PDB entry 4RS3 | X-ray diffraction, 1.40 A resolution | chain A

== Chain A ==
Protein: ABC transporter, carbohydrate uptake transporter-2 (CUT2) family, periplasmic sugar-binding protein
Organism: Mycobacterium smegmatis str. MC2 155
Notes: EC 3.6.3.17
UniProt: A0QYB3 (A0QYB3_MYCS2); residue numbers follow UniProt; this construct covers 25-349
Amino-acid sequence (327 residues; row label = number of the first residue in the row):
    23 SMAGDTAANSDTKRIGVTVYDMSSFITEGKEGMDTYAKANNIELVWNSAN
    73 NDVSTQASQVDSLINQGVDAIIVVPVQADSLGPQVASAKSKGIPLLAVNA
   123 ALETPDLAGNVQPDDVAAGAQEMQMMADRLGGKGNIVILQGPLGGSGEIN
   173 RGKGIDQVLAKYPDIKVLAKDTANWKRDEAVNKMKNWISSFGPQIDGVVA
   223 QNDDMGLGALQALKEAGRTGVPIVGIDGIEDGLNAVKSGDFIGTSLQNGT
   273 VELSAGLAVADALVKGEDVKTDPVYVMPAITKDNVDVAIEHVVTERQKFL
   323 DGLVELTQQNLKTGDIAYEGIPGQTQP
Unresolved in the structure: 23-33, 349
Differences from the reference sequence: expression tag (23-24)
Modified / non-standard residues: Mse-24 (selenomethionine); Mse-44, Mse-55, Mse-145, Mse-147, Mse-148, Mse-206, Mse-227, Mse-299 (selenomethionine; parent Met)
Metal / ion sites: Zn2+ site 1: Glu-50, Glu-252; Zn2+ site 2: Glu-53 (together with imidazole); Zn2+ site 3 near Asp-56 (its only coordinating residue here); Zn2+ site 4 near Asp-136 (its only coordinating residue here); Zn2+ site 5: Asp-150 (together with imidazole); Zn2+ site 6: Asp-178 (together with acetate ion); Zn2+ site 7 near Asp-200 (its only coordinating residue here); Zn2+ site 8: Asp-218 (together with acetate ion); Zn2+ site 9: Glu-237 (together with acetate ion, imidazole); Zn2+ site 10 near Asp-337 (its only coordinating residue here)
Residues lining bound ligands: Xylitol (XYL): Tyr-42, Phe-47, Asn-121, Ala-122, Gly-169, Arg-173, Trp-197, Asn-224, Asp-249, Gln-269
Swiss-Prot annotation at these positions:
  - binding site (xylitol): Tyr-42, Asn-121, Arg-173, Asn-224, Asp-249, Gln-269

== Overview ==
Bound to chain A: Xylitol. The Zn2+ site 1 is built by Glu-50 and Glu-252. UniProt lists 6 xylitol-binding
residues.
Chain A is ABC transporter, carbohydrate uptake transporter-2 (CUT2) family, periplasmic sugar-binding protein
(Mycobacterium smegmatis str. MC2 155); the structure, Crystal structure of carbohydrate transporter A0QYB3
from Mycobacterium smegmatis str. MC2 155, target EFI-510969, in complex ..., was determined by X-ray
diffraction.
